Entry 7EN3 (X-ray diffraction, 2.64 A resolution); this record covers chains A and F of the 6 polymer chains in the assembly.

[Chain A]
Molecule: Tubulin alpha-1B chain
Organism: Sus scrofa
Reference sequence: Q2XVP4 (TBA1B_PIG); numbering as in UniProt (aligned over 1-451)
Chain sequence (451 residues; each row starts with the number of its first residue):
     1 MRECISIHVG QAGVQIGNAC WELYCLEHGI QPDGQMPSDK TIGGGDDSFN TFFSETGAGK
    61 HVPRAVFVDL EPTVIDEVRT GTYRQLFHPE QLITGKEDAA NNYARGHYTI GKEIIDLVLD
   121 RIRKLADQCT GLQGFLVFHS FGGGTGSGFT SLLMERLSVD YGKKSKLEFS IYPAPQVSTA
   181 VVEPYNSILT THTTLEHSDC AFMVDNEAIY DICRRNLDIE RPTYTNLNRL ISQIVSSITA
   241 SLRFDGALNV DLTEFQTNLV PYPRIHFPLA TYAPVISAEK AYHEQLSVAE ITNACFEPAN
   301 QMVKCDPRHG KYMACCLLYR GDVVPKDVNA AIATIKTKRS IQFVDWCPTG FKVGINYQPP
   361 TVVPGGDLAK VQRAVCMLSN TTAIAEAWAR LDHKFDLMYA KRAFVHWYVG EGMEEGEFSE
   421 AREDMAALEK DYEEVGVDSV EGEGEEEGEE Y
Unresolved in the structure: 438-451
Curated features (UniProtKB/Swiss-Prot):
  - motif: Met1 to Cys4 (MREC motif)
  - active site: Glu254
  - binding site (GTP): Gly10, Gln11, Ala12, Gln15, Glu71, Ala99, Ser140, Gly143, Gly144, Thr145, Gly146, Thr179, Glu183, Asn206, Tyr224, Asn228, Leu252
  - binding site (Mg(2+)): Glu71
  - site: Tyr451 (Involved in polymerization)
  - modified residue: Lys40 (N6,N6,N6-trimethyllysine), Ser48 (Phosphoserine), Ser232 (Phosphoserine), Tyr282 (3'-nitrotyrosine), Arg339 (Omega-N-methylarginine), Ser439 (Phosphoserine), Glu443 (5-glutamyl polyglutamate), Glu445 (5-glutamyl polyglutamate), Tyr451 (3'-nitrotyrosine)
  - cross-link (Glycyl lysine isopeptide (Lys-Gly)): Lys326 (interchain with G-Cter in ubiquitin), Lys370 (interchain with G-Cter in ubiquitin)
Metal / ion sites: Ca2+: Asp39, Thr41, Gly44, Glu55
Ligand contacts: GTP (guanosine-5'-triphosphate): Gly10, Gln11, Ala12, Gln15, Ile16, Asp69, Asp98, Ala99, Ala100, Asn101, Ser140, Gly142, Gly143, Gly144, Thr145, Gly146, Ile171, Pro173, Val177, Ser178, Thr179, Glu183, Asn206, Tyr224, Leu227, Asn228, Ile231

[Chain F]
Molecule: tubulin tyrosine ligase
Organism: Gallus gallus
Reference sequence: E1BQ43 (E1BQ43_CHICK); residues 1-378 here = UniProt positions 1-378
Chain sequence (384 residues; numbered 1 to 384; the number before each row is that of its first residue):
     1 MYTFVVRDEN SSVYAEVSRL LLATGQWKRL RKDNPRFNLM LGERNRLPFG RLGHEPGLVQ
    61 LVNYYRGADK LCRKASLVKL IKTSPELSES CTWFPESYVI YPTNLKTPVA PAQNGIRHLI
   121 NNTRTDEREV FLAAYNRRRE GREGNVWIAK SSAGAKGEGI LISSEASELL DFIDEQGQVH
   181 VIQKYLEKPL LLEPGHRKFD IRSWVLVDHL YNIYLYREGV LRTSSEPYNS ANFQDKTCHL
   241 TNHCIQKEYS KNYGRYEEGN EMFFEEFNQY LMDALNTTLE NSILLQIKHI IRSCLMCIEP
   301 AISTKHLHYQ SFQLFGFDFM VDEELKVWLI EVNGAPACAQ KLYAELCQGI VDVAISSVFP
   361 LADTGQKTSQ PTSIFIKLHH HHHH
Unresolved in the structure: 104-125, 150-160, 248-251, 363-371
Differences from the reference sequence: expression tag (379-384)
Ligand contacts: AMP-PCP (ACP; phosphomethylphosphonic acid adenylate ester): Lys74, Pro95, Ile148, Gln183, Lys184, Tyr185, Leu186, Lys198, Asp200, Arg202, Arg222, His239, Leu240, Thr241, Asn242, Asp318, Met320, Ile330, Glu331, Asn333

[Chain A / chain F interface]
Residue-residue contacts (22; chain A residue first):
  Gln176(A) - Pro56(F)
  Glu207(A) - His54(F)  salt bridge
  Glu297(A) - His306(F)
  Pro298(A) - Leu307(F)  hydrophobic
  Lys304(A) - His54(F)
  Asp306(A) - Arg66(F)
  Arg308(A) - Pro300(F)  hydrogen bond (side chain-backbone)
  Arg308(A) - Ala301(F)  hydrogen bond (side chain-backbone)
  Arg308(A) - Ile302(F)
  Arg308(A) - Ser303(F)  hydrogen bond (side chain-backbone)
  His309(A) - Arg66(F)  hydrogen bond (side chain-backbone)
  His309(A) - Gly67(F)
  His309(A) - Ala301(F)  hydrogen bond (side chain-backbone)
  Lys338(A) - Pro300(F)
  Ser340(A) - Ala301(F)
  Glu386(A) - Gly50(F)
  Glu386(A) - Arg66(F)  salt bridge
  Arg390(A) - Gly50(F)
  Arg390(A) - His54(F)
  His393(A) - Asp33(F)
  His393(A) - Arg51(F)
  Glu433(A) - Arg46(F)  salt bridge
Also at the interface, not in a pair above, chain A (16 interface residues in all): Cys305, Leu397
Also at the interface, not in a pair above, chain F (17 interface residues in all): Gly53, Glu299, His308

[Overview]
16 residues of chain A and 17 residues of chain F are in contact, with 5 hydrogen bonds and 3 salt bridges.
Polar pairs include Glu207(A)-His54(F), Glu386(A)-Arg66(F) and Glu433(A)-Arg46(F). Chain A binds GTP. Chain F
binds AMP-PCP.
Here chain A is Tubulin alpha-1B chain (Sus scrofa) and chain F is tubulin tyrosine ligase (Gallus gallus).
Entry 7EN3 (Crystal structure of tubulin in complex with Tubulysin analogue TGL) was determined by X-ray
diffraction.
